Entry 1AS6 (X-ray diffraction, 1.80 A resolution); this record covers chains A and B of the 3 polymer chains in the assembly.

[Chain A (and B)]
Protein: Nitrite reductase
From: Alcaligenes faecalis
Notes: EC 1.7.99.3; chain B of this document is another copy of the same molecule, construct and numbering; everything in this record applies to it too
UniProtKB: P38501 (NIR_ALCFA); residues -2 to 340 here correspond to UniProt positions 34-376 (UniProt number = residue number + 36)
Sequence (343 residues; row label = number of the first residue in the row; numbers below 1 keep their minus sign (Gln-2 is residue -2)):
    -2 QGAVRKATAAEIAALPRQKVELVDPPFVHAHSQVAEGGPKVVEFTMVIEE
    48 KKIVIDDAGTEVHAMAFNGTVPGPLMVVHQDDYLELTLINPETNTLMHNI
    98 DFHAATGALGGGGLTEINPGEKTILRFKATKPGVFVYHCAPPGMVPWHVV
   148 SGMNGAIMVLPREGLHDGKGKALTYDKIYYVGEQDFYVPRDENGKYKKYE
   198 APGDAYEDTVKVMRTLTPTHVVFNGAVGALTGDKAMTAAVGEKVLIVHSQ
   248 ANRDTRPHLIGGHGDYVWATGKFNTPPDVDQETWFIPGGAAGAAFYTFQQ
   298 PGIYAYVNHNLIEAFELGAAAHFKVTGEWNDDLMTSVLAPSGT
Disordered / not traced: -2 to 4, 340 (chain B: -2 to 3, 340)
UniProt features mapped onto this chain:
  - binding site (Cu cation): His95, His100, His135, Cys136, His145, Met150, His306
  - modified residue: Gln-2 (Pyrrolidone carboxylic acid)

[How chain A and chain B interact]
Contacting residue pairs (115):
  Ile9(A) - Asp329(B)
  Tyr80(A) - Asp329(B)  hydrogen bond
  Glu82(A) - Val334(B)
  Asp98(A) - Ile257(B)
  His100(A) - His255(B)
  His100(A) - His260(B)  hydrogen bond (backbone-side chain)
  His100(A) - Glu279(B)  salt bridge
  His100(A) - His306(B)  hydrogen bond
  Ala101(A) - His260(B)
  Ala102(A) - Gly258(B)
  Ala102(A) - His260(B)
  Ala102(A) - Met331(B)  hydrophobic
  Thr103(A) - Gly258(B)
  Thr103(A) - His260(B)
  Thr103(A) - Tyr293(B)
  Thr103(A) - Gln296(B)
  Thr103(A) - Gln297(B)  hydrogen bond (backbone-side chain)
  Thr103(A) - Met331(B)
  Gly104(A) - Gly258(B)  hydrogen bond (backbone-backbone)
  Gly104(A) - Gln297(B)
  Gly104(A) - Trp326(B)
  Gly104(A) - Met331(B)
  Ala105(A) - Trp326(B)
  Ala105(A) - Met331(B)  hydrophobic
  Leu106(A) - Ile257(B)  hydrophobic
  Leu106(A) - Gly258(B)
  Leu106(A) - Ile300(B)
  Leu106(A) - Ala302(B)
  Gly107(A) - Gly258(B)
  Gly107(A) - Met331(B)
  Gly108(A) - Met331(B)
  Leu111(A) - Met331(B)  hydrophobic
  Leu111(A) - Ser333(B)
  Leu111(A) - Pro337(B)
  Glu113(A) - Pro337(B)
  Ile114(A) - Pro337(B)  hydrophobic
  Gly117(A) - Gly339(B)
  Glu118(A) - Pro337(B)
  Glu118(A) - Ser338(B)
  Lys119(A) - Leu335(B)
  Lys119(A) - Ala336(B)
  Lys119(A) - Pro337(B)
  Lys119(A) - Ser338(B)  hydrogen bond (backbone-backbone)
  Lys119(A) - Gly339(B)
  Thr120(A) - Leu335(B)  hydrogen bond (side chain-backbone)
  Thr120(A) - Ala336(B)
  Thr120(A) - Pro337(B)
  Ile121(A) - Ser333(B)
  Ile121(A) - Val334(B)  hydrogen bond (backbone-backbone)
  Ile121(A) - Leu335(B)  hydrogen bond (backbone-backbone)
  Leu122(A) - Met331(B)  hydrophobic
  Leu122(A) - Thr332(B)
  Arg123(A) - Asp328(B)  hydrogen bond (side chain-backbone)
  Arg123(A) - Met331(B)
  Arg123(A) - Thr332(B)  hydrogen bond (backbone-backbone)
  Arg123(A) - Val334(B)
  Phe124(A) - Leu330(B)
  Lys125(A) - Asp329(B)  salt bridge
  Lys125(A) - Leu330(B)  hydrogen bond (backbone-backbone)
  Thr127(A) - Leu330(B)
  Lys128(A) - His260(B)
  Lys128(A) - Asp262(B)  salt bridge
  Lys128(A) - Asp277(B)  salt bridge
  Pro129(A) - Asp277(B)
  Val131(A) - Glu279(B)
  Phe132(A) - His260(B)
  Phe132(A) - Glu279(B)
  Val133(A) - Glu279(B)  hydrogen bond (backbone-side chain)
  His135(A) - His306(B)
  Val142(A) - Leu308(B)  hydrophobic
  Val142(A) - Phe312(B)  hydrophobic
  Pro143(A) - Leu308(B)
  Pro143(A) - Phe312(B)  hydrophobic
  Val146(A) - Leu308(B)  hydrophobic
  Tyr184(A) - Ile309(B)
  Val207(A) - Glu313(B)
  Met210(A) - Ile309(B)
  Arg211(A) - Thr214(B)
  Arg211(A) - Glu313(B)  salt bridge
  Arg211(A) - Leu314(B)
  Thr212(A) - Thr214(B)
  Leu213(A) - Arg250(B)
  Leu213(A) - Ile309(B)  hydrophobic
  Leu213(A) - Glu310(B)
  Leu213(A) - Leu314(B)  hydrophobic
  Ala248(A) - His306(B)  hydrogen bond (backbone-side chain)
  Ala248(A) - Leu308(B)
  Asn249(A) - His306(B)
  Asn249(A) - Asn307(B)
  Asn249(A) - Leu308(B)  hydrogen bond (side chain-backbone)
  Asn249(A) - Ile309(B)
  Asp251(A) - Arg253(B)  salt bridge
  Asp251(A) - Phe282(B)
  Thr267(A) - Asp275(B)
  Thr267(A) - Gln278(B)  hydrogen bond
  Lys269(A) - Val276(B)
  Lys269(A) - Asp277(B)
  Lys269(A) - Gln278(B)
  Lys269(A) - Glu279(B)  salt bridge
  Asn271(A) - Val276(B)
  Asn271(A) - Asp277(B)  hydrogen bond
  Thr272(A) - Asp275(B)
  Thr272(A) - Val276(B)  hydrogen bond (side chain-backbone)
  Thr272(A) - Gln278(B)
  Phe282(A) - Phe282(B)  hydrophobic
  Pro284(A) - Thr280(B)
  Pro284(A) - Phe282(B)  hydrophobic
  Gly285(A) - Arg253(B)
  Gly285(A) - Thr280(B)
  Gly285(A) - His306(B)
  Gly286(A) - Glu279(B)
  Gly286(A) - Thr280(B)  hydrogen bond (backbone-side chain)
  Gly286(A) - His306(B)
  Ala287(A) - Glu279(B)
  Ala288(A) - Glu279(B)  hydrogen bond (backbone-side chain)
Interface residues without a listed pair, chain A (57 interface residues in all): Thr112, Tyr203, Arg250
Interface residues without a listed pair, chain B (43 interface residues in all): Pro215, Tyr301

[Summary]
Chain A and chain B form an interface of 57 and 43 residues respectively; the contacts include 20 hydrogen
bonds and 7 salt bridges. Polar contacts include His100(A)-Glu279(B), Lys125(A)-Asp329(B) and
Lys128(A)-Asp262(B). Curated annotation (UniProt) lists 7 Cu cation-binding residues on chain A.
Chain A and chain B are both Nitrite reductase (Alcaligenes faecalis); the structure, Structure of nitrite
bound to oxidized alcaligenes faecalis nitrite reductase at cryo temperature, was determined by X-ray
diffraction (same publication as 1AQ8, 1AS7 and 1AS8).
